PDB entry 5VZA | X-ray diffraction, 1.50 A resolution | chains A and T of the 4 polymer chains in the assembly

Chain A:
Protein: DNA-directed DNA/RNA polymerase mu
From: Homo sapiens
Notes: EC 2.7.7.7
UniProt: Q9NP87 (DPOLM_HUMAN); residue numbers follow UniProt; this construct covers 134-397, 410-494
Sequence (354 residues; numbered 129 to 494; 12 numbers in that range are skipped by the numbering (no residue carries them; nothing is unmodelled there); the number before each row is that of its first residue):
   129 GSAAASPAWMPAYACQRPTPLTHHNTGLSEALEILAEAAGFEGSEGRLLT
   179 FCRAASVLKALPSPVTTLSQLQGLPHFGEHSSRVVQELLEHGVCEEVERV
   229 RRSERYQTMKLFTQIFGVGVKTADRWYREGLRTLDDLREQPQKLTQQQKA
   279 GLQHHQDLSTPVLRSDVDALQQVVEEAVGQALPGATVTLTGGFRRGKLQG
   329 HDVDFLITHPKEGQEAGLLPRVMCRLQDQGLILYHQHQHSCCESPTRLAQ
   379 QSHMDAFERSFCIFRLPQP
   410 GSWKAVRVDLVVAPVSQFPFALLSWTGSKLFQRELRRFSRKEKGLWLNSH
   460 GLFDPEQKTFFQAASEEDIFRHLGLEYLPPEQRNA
Disordered / not traced: 129-137, 366-383
Differences from the reference sequence: expression tag (129-133); linker (410); engineered mutation Ser433 (Gly in Q9NP87)
Swiss-Prot annotation at these positions:
  - region: Arg323 to Asp332 (Involved in ssDNA binding)
  - binding site (Mg(2+)): Asp330, Asp332, Asp418
Ion coordination: Na+: Thr241, Ile243, Val246 (shared with 1 residue of chain P); Mg2+ site 1: Asp330, Asp332, Asp418 (together with 2KH) (shared with 1 residue of chain P); Mg2+ site 2: Asp330, Asp332 (together with 2KH)
Residues lining bound ligands: 2KH (5'-O-[(S)-hydroxy{[(S)-hydroxy(phosphonooxy)phosphoryl]amino}phosphoryl]uridine): Gly319, Gly320, Arg323, Lys325, Gln327, Gly328, His329, Asp330, Asp332, Asp418, Ser433, Trp434, Thr435, Gly436, Ser437, Lys438, Gln441
Reported in the primary citation:
  - conformationally variable residues (side-chain flip): Trp434
  - mutagenesis - H329A (27-fold), W434A (23-fold), W434H (8.8-fold): decreased catalytic activity
  - mutagenesis - W434A (Kd 79.1 uM), W434H (Kd 61.1 uM): decreased binding to UTP

Chain T:
Molecule: 9-nt DNA strand
Sequence (9 nucleotides; row label = number of the first residue in the row):
     1 CGGCATACG

Interface between chain A and chain T:
Contacting residue pairs - 26 pairs, chain A then chain T:
  Gly174(A) - DC4(T)  base contact
  Leu177(A) - DC4(T)  phosphate contact
  Leu177(A) - DA5(T)  phosphate contact
  Gln364(A) - DG9(T)  phosphate contact
  His365(A) - DG9(T)  phosphate contact
  Phe385(A) - DG9(T)  phosphate contact
  Glu386(A) - DC8(T)  sugar contact
  Glu386(A) - DG9(T)  hydrogen bond to the phosphate
  Arg387(A) - DA7(T)  hydrogen bond to the base
  Arg387(A) - DC8(T)  hydrogen bond to the sugar
  Arg387(A) - DG9(T)  hydrogen bond to the phosphate
  Phe389(A) - DG9(T)  sugar contact
  Lys438(A) - DA5(T)  base contact
  Arg442(A) - DA5(T)  salt bridge to the phosphate
  Arg445(A) - DA5(T)  hydrogen bond to the base
  Arg445(A) - DT6(T)  hydrogen bond to the sugar
  Arg446(A) - DC4(T)  sugar contact
  Arg446(A) - DA5(T)  sugar contact
  Arg449(A) - DT6(T)  salt bridge to the phosphate
  Lys450(A) - DG3(T)  hydrogen bond to the phosphate
  Lys450(A) - DC4(T)  salt bridge to the phosphate
  Leu456(A) - DT6(T)  sugar contact
  Asn457(A) - DT6(T)  phosphate contact
  Asn457(A) - DA7(T)  hydrogen bond to the phosphate
  His459(A) - DA7(T)  hydrogen bond to the phosphate
  His459(A) - DC8(T)  salt bridge to the phosphate
Other interface residues (no listed pair), chain A (18 interface residues in all): Arg181

Overview:
18 residues of chain A and 7 residues of chain T are in contact, with 9 hydrogen bonds and 4 salt bridges.
Polar pairs include Arg387(A)-DA7(T), Arg445(A)-DA5(T) and Arg387(A)-DC8(T). Ligands of chain A: compound 2KH.
From the paper: H329A, W434A and W434H of chain A reduce catalytic activity; conformational variability at
Trp434(A).
Here chain A is DNA-directed DNA/RNA polymerase mu (Homo sapiens) and chain T is a 9-nt DNA strand. Entry 5VZA
(Pre-catalytic ternary complex of human Polymerase Mu (G433S) mutant with incoming nonhydrolyzable UMPNPP) was
determined by X-ray diffraction (same publication as 5TWP, 5TWQ, 5TWR, 5TWS, 5VZ7, 5VZ8 and 9 further
entries).
